Entry 7N2P (X-ray diffraction, 2.50 A resolution); this record covers chains D and F of the 5 polymer chains in the assembly.

== Chain D ==
Name: AS4.3 T cell receptor alpha chain
From: Homo sapiens
Chain sequence (204 residues; each row starts with the number of its first residue):
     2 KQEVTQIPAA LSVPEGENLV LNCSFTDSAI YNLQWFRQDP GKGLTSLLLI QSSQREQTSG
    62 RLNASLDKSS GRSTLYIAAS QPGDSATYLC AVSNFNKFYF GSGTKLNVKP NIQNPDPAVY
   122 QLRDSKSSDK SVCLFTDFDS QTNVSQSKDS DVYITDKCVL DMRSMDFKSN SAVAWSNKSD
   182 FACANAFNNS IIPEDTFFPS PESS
Disordered / not traced: 126-129, 203-205
Disulfides: Cys-24/Cys-91, Cys-134/Cys-184
Glycans and other covalent adducts: N-acetylglucosamine (NAG) linked to Asn-23, Asn-64, Asn-189

== Chain F ==
Name: AS4.3 T cell receptor beta chain
From: Homo sapiens
Chain sequence (242 residues; each row starts with the number of its first residue):
     3 GVTQTPKHLI TATGQRVTLR CSPRSGDLSV YWYQQSLDQG LQFLIQYYNG EERAKGNILE
    63 RFSAQQFPDL HSELNLSSLE LGDSALYFCA SSVATYSTDT QYFGPGTRLT VLEDLKNVFP
   123 PEVAVFEPSE AEISHTQKAT LVCLATGFFP DHVELSWWVN GKEVHSGVCT DPQPLKEQPA
   183 LNDSRYALSS RLRVSATFWQ NPRNHFRCQV QFYGLSENDE WTQDRAKPVT QIVSAEAWGR
   243 AD
Disordered / not traced: 244
Disulfides: Cys-23/Cys-91, Cys-145/Cys-210
Glycans and other covalent adducts: N-acetylglucosamine (NAG) linked to Asn-77

== Chain D / chain F interface ==
Cross-chain cystine bridges: Cys-159(D)/Cys-171(F)
Residue-residue contacts (86):
  Tyr-32(D) with Ser-99(F)
  Asn-33(D) with Ser-99(F), hydrogen bond (side chain-backbone)
  Gln-35(D) with Thr-102(F), hydrogen bond; Gln-103(F), hydrogen bond
  Phe-37(D) with Phe-105(F), hydrophobic
  Gln-39(D) with Gln-37(F), hydrogen bond; Phe-90(F)
  Gly-42(D) with Pro-107(F)
  Lys-43(D) with Gly-106(F); Pro-107(F)
  Gly-44(D) with Phe-90(F); Gly-106(F)
  Leu-45(D) with Leu-43(F), hydrophobic; Phe-105(F)
  Ser-47(D) with Thr-102(F), hydrogen bond
  Leu-50(D) with Thr-100(F); Asp-101(F); Thr-102(F)
  Gln-52(D) with Ser-99(F); Thr-100(F), hydrogen bond (side chain-backbone)
  Asn-97(D) with Ala-56(F)
  Lys-98(D) with Phe-45(F); Gly-58(F); Asn-59(F)
  Phe-99(D) with Tyr-33(F), hydrophobic; Phe-45(F); Gln-103(F)
  Phe-101(D) with Tyr-35(F), hydrophobic; Leu-43(F), hydrophobic; Phe-105(F), hydrophobic
  Asp-117(D) with His-137(F), salt bridge
  Tyr-121(D) with Ser-131(F); Ala-133(F); Glu-134(F); His-137(F); Thr-138(F)
  Gln-122(D) with Ser-131(F)
  Leu-123(D) with Phe-128(F); Glu-129(F); Thr-142(F); Val-144(F), hydrophobic
  Arg-124(D) with Phe-128(F); Glu-129(F), hydrogen bond (backbone-backbone)
  Asp-125(D) with Val-127(F); Phe-128(F)
  Lys-131(D) with Phe-128(F); Thr-148(F)
  Val-133(D) with Phe-128(F), hydrophobic; Leu-146(F), hydrophobic
  Leu-135(D) with Thr-142(F)
  Thr-137(D) with Arg-195(F)
  Asp-138(D) with Thr-138(F); Arg-195(F), salt bridge
  Tyr-154(D) with Leu-177(F), hydrophobic; Glu-179(F), hydrogen bond (side chain-backbone)
  Thr-156(D) with Asp-173(F); Leu-177(F); Ser-191(F); Arg-193(F), hydrogen bond
  Asp-157(D) with Arg-193(F)
  Cys-159(D) with Cys-171(F), disulfide; Thr-172(F); Arg-193(F), hydrogen bond
  Val-160(D) with Cys-171(F)
  Leu-161(D) with Gly-169(F); Cys-171(F), hydrophobic; Arg-195(F)
  Asp-162(D) with Ser-168(F), hydrogen bond (backbone-side chain); Gly-169(F), hydrogen bond (backbone-backbone)
  Met-163(D) with Ser-168(F); Arg-195(F)
  Arg-164(D) with Ser-168(F), hydrogen bond (backbone-side chain)
  Met-166(D) with Ser-197(F)
  Phe-168(D) with Lys-140(F); Arg-195(F)
  Ser-170(D) with Arg-195(F), hydrogen bond
  Ser-172(D) with Arg-193(F), hydrogen bond
  Ala-173(D) with Arg-193(F)
  Val-174(D) with Val-144(F), hydrophobic; Ser-191(F); Arg-193(F)
  Trp-176(D) with Leu-146(F), hydrophobic; Leu-177(F), hydrophobic; Ala-189(F), hydrophobic
  Phe-198(D) with His-137(F)
  Pro-200(D) with Ala-133(F), hydrophobic
Other interface residues (no listed pair), chain D (47 interface residues in all): Leu-90, Ser-132
Other interface residues (no listed pair), chain F (48 interface residues in all): Gln-48, Lys-57, His-167, Val-170, Lys-178, Val-196

== In short ==
Chain D and chain F form an interface of 47 and 48 residues respectively; the contacts include 1 disulfide
bond, 15 hydrogen bonds and 2 salt bridges. Among the polar pairs are Asp-117(D)/His-137(F),
Asp-138(D)/Arg-195(F) and Asn-33(D)/Ser-99(F). Covalently linked N-acetylglucosamine: at Asn-23(D), Asn-64(D)
and Asn-189(D).
Here chain D is AS4.3 T cell receptor alpha chain and chain F is AS4.3 T cell receptor beta chain, both from
Homo sapiens. Entry 7N2P (AS4.3-RNASEH2b-HLA*B27) was determined by X-ray diffraction together with 7N2N,
7N2O, 7N2Q, 7N2R, 7N2S and 8CX4 from the same study.
